PDB entry 9L0D | electron microscopy, 3.41 A resolution | chains B and D of the 4 polymer chains in the assembly

# Chain B
Molecule: Vacuolar fusion protein CCZ1 homolog B
Source organism: Homo sapiens
UniProt: P86790 (CCZ1B_HUMAN); numbering as in UniProt (aligned over 1-482)
Amino-acid sequence (482 residues; row label = number of the first residue in the row):
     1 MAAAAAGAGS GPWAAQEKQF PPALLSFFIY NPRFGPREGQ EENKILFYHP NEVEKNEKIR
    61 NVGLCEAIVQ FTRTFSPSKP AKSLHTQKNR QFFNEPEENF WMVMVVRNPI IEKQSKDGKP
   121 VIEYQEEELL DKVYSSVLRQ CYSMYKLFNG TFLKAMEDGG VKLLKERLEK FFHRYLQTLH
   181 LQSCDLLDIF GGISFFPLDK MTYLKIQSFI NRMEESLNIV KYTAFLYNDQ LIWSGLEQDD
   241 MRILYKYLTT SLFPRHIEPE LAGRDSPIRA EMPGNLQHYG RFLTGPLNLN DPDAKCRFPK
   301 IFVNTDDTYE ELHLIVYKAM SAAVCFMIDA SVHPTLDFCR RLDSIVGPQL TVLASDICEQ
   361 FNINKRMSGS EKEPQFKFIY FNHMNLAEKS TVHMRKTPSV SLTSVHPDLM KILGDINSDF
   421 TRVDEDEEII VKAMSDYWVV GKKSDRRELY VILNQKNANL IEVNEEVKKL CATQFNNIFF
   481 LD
Unresolved in the structure: 1-16
UniProt features mapped onto this chain:
  - modified residue: Ala2 (N-acetylalanine), Ser76 (Phosphoserine), Ser266 (Phosphoserine)

# Chain D
Molecule: Ras-related protein Rab-7a
Source organism: Homo sapiens
Notes: EC 3.6.5.2
UniProt: P51149 (RAB7A_HUMAN); numbering as in UniProt (aligned over 1-207)
Amino-acid sequence (207 residues; row label = number of the first residue in the row):
     1 MTSRKKVLLK VIILGDSGVG KNSLMNQYVN KKFSNQYKAT IGADFLTKEV MVDDRLVTMQ
    61 IWDTAGQERF QSLGVAFYRG ADCCVLVFDV TAPNTFKTLD SWRDEFLIQA SPRDPENFPF
   121 VVLGNKIDLE NRQVATKRAQ AWCYSKNNIP YFETSAKEAI NVEQAFQTIA RNALKQETEV
   181 ELYNEFPEPI KLDKNDRAKA SAESCSC
Unresolved in the structure: 1-7, 186-207
Differences from the reference sequence: conflict Asn22 (Thr in P51149)
Reported in the primary citation:
  - conformationally variable residues (side-chain flip): Phe33, Tyr37, Lys38
  - mutagenesis - Q67L: unchanged binding to MON1A/CCZ1/C18orf8 complex

# Interface between chain B and chain D
Contacting residue pairs - 13 pairs, chain B then chain D:
  Glu38(B) with Ser17(D); Lys21(D); Asn22(D), hydrogen bond; Thr40(D); Gln67(D), hydrogen bond
  Lys55(B) with Arg69(D)
  Asn56(B) with Glu68(D); Arg69(D)
  Ile59(B) with Arg69(D); Phe70(D), hydrophobic
  Arg60(B) with Arg69(D)
  Gly63(B) with Lys38(D), hydrogen bond (backbone-side chain)
  Ala67(B) with Lys38(D)
Interface residues without a listed pair, chain B (9 interface residues in all): Glu41, Leu64
Interface residues without a listed pair, chain D (11 interface residues in all): Tyr37, Ile41
From the paper, about this interface:
  - pairs named by the authors: Glu38(B)-Asn22(D), Glu41(B)-Arg69(D)
  - interface residues, chain B: Asn56(B), Leu64(B), Ala67(B)

# Overview
The interface between chain B and chain D involves 9 residues on one side and 11 on the other, with 3 hydrogen
bonds. Polar pairs include Glu38(B)-Asn22(D), Glu38(B)-Gln67(D) and Gly63(B)-Lys38(D). The paper describes
contacts between Glu38(B) and Asn22(D) and Glu41(B) and Arg69(D). From the paper: Q67L of chain D leaves
binding to MON1A/CCZ1/C18orf8 complex unchanged; interface residues Asn56(B), Leu64(B) and Ala67(B).
Here chain B is Vacuolar fusion protein CCZ1 homolog B and chain D is Ras-related protein Rab-7a, both from
Homo sapiens. Entry 9L0D (Cryo-EM structure of the human MON1A/CCZ1/C18orf8 complex) was determined by
electron microscopy.
